PDB entry 8T1L | electron microscopy, 4.83 A resolution (low resolution: residue-level contacts below are approximate; hydrogen-bond / salt-bridge calls are withheld) | chains H and L of the 26 polymer chains in the assembly

Chain H:
Molecule: Mediator of RNA polymerase II transcription subunit 11
Organism: Mus musculus
Reference sequence: Q9D8C6 (MED11_MOUSE); numbering as in UniProt (aligned over 1-117)
Sequence (117 residues; each row starts with the number of its first residue):
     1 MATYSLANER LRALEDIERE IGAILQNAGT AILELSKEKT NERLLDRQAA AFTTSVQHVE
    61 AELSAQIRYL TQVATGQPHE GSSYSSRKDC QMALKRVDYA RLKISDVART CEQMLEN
Disordered / not traced: 1-7, 40-42, 116-117
Swiss-Prot annotation at these positions:
  - modified residue: Ala2 (N-acetylalanine)

Chain L:
Molecule: Mediator of RNA polymerase II transcription subunit 17
Organism: Mus musculus
Reference sequence: Q8VCD5 (MED17_MOUSE); numbering as in UniProt (aligned over 1-649)
Sequence (649 residues; each row starts with the number of its first residue):
     1 MSGVRAVRIS IESACEKQVQ EVGLDGTETY LQPLSMSQNL ARLAQRIDFS QGSGSEEEEA
    61 AGPDGDAPDW GGAGADQDDE EGLVKFQPSL WPWDSVRNNL RSALTEMCVL YDVLSIVRDK
   121 KFMTLDPVSQ DALPPKQSPQ TLQLISKKKS LAGAAQILLK GAERLTKSVA ENQENKLQRD
   181 FNSELLRLRQ HWKLRKVGDK ILGDLSYRSA GSLFPHHGTF EVIKNTDIDL DKKIPEDYCP
   241 LDVQIPSDLE GSAYIKVSIQ KQAPDIGDLG TVNLFKRPLP KSKPGSPHWQ TKLEAAQNVL
   301 LCKEIFAQLS REAVQIKSQI PHIVVKNQII SQPFPSLQLS ISLCHSSDDK KSQKCAAEKP
   361 GQEDHLYVLE HNLHLLIREF HKQTLSSIVM PHPASAPFGH KRMRLSGPQA FDKNEINSIQ
   421 STEGLLEKII KQAKHIFLRS RTAATIDSLA SRIEDPQIQA HWSNINDVYE SSVKVLITSQ
   481 GYEQICKSIQ LQLNIGVEQV RVVHRDGRVI MLSHQEQELQ DFLLSQMSQH QVHAVQQLAK
   541 VMGWQVLSFS NHVGLGPIES IGNASAITVA SPSGDYAISV RNGPESGSKI MVQFPRNQCK
   601 DLPKSDVLQD SKWSHLRGPF KEVQWNKMEG RNFVYKMELL MSALSPCLL
Disordered / not traced: 49-90, 119-137, 236-248, 352-355, 385-388, 540-543, 646-649

Interface between chain H and chain L:
Contacting residue pairs (19; chain H residue first):
  Asn27(H) - Ala162(L)
  Thr30(H) - Ala155(L)
  Thr30(H) - Leu158(L)
  His79(H) - Leu194(L)
  Ser82(H) - Trp192(L)
  Ser83(H) - Ser209(L)
  Tyr84(H) - His381(L)
  Ser85(H) - His381(L)
  Arg87(H) - His191(L)
  Arg87(H) - Trp192(L)
  Lys88(H) - Tyr207(L)
  Lys88(H) - Leu301(L)
  Lys88(H) - Ile377(L)
  Met92(H) - Glu370(L)
  Met92(H) - Leu373(L)
  Arg96(H) - Tyr367(L)
  Arg96(H) - Glu370(L)
  Tyr99(H) - Tyr367(L)
  Ala100(H) - Tyr367(L)
Interface residues without a listed pair, chain H (20 interface residues in all): Leu33, Pro78, Glu80, Asp89, Gln91, Lys95, Val97
Interface residues without a listed pair, chain L (18 interface residues in all): Leu151, Glu294, His365, His374

Summary:
20 residues of chain H face 18 of chain L across their interface.
Chain H is Mediator of RNA polymerase II transcription subunit 11 and chain L is Mediator of RNA polymerase II
transcription subunit 17, both from Mus musculus; the structure, Atomic model of the mammalian mouse Mediator
complex with CKM module, was determined by electron microscopy together with 8T9D and 8T1I from the same
study.
